8RC3 - chains B and I of the 11 polymer chains in the assembly; structure by electron microscopy, 3.00 A resolution.

# Chain B
Molecule: CRISPR type AFERR-associated protein Csf2
Source organism: Pseudomonas oleovorans
UniProt: A0A379PIR9 (A0A379PIR9_PSEOL); numbering as in UniProt (aligned over 1-347)
Amino-acid sequence (347 residues; numbered 1 to 347; the number before each row is that of its first residue):
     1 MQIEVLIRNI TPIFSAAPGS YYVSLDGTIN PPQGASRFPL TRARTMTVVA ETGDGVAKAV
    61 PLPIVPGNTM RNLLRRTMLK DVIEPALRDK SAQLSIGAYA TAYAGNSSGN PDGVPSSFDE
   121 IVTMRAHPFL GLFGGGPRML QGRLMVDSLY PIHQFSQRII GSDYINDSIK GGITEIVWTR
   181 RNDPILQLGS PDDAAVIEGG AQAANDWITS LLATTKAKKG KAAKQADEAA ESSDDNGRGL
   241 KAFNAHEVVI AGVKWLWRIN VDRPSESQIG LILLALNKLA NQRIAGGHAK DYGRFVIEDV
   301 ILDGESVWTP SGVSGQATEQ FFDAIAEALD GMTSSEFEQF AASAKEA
Not modelled in the structure: 223-235, 346-347

# Chain I
Molecule: Target strand (TS) DNA
Sequence (61 nucleotides; numbered -47 to 13; the number before each row is that of its first residue; numbers below 1 keep their minus sign (DC-47 is residue -47)):
   -47 CGGTCGGGTC ATACGTCGCG TCTCGAATCT GATGCGTAAC TTGGATGCTT CGTGCGTGAT
    13 G
Not modelled in the structure: -47 to -31, 10-13

# How chain B and chain I interact
Contacting residue pairs (27):
  Tyr22(B) with DT-11(I), phosphate contact
  Arg37(B) with DG-12(I), sugar contact
  Phe38(B) with DC-13(I), base contact; DG-12(I), sugar contact
  Pro39(B) with DG-12(I), phosphate contact; DT-11(I), base contact
  Thr41(B) with DT-11(I), base contact
  Gly109(B) with DG-4(I), sugar contact
  Asn110(B) with DG-4(I), hydrogen bond to the phosphate; DA-3(I), hydrogen bond to the phosphate
  Pro111(B) with DG-4(I), sugar contact; DA-3(I), sugar contact
  Asp112(B) with DT-2(I), phosphate contact
  Gly113(B) with DT-2(I), sugar contact
  Met139(B) with DG-4(I), base contact; DA-3(I), base contact
  Thr215(B) with DC-13(I), phosphate contact
  Arg238(B) with DG-12(I), salt bridge to the phosphate; DT-11(I), sugar contact; DA-10(I), sugar contact
  Lys241(B) with DC-13(I), phosphate contact; DG-12(I), phosphate contact
  Ala242(B) with DC-13(I), phosphate contact; DG-12(I), phosphate contact
  Phe243(B) with DC-13(I), base contact; DG-12(I), sugar contact
  Asn244(B) with DT-11(I), base contact
Other interface residues (no listed pair), chain B (22 interface residues in all): Leu25, Ser36, Arg180, Arg181, Lys219
Other interface residues (no listed pair), chain I (8 interface residues in all): DG-14

# Overview
The interface between chain B and chain I involves 22 residues on one side and 8 on the other, with 2 hydrogen
bonds and 1 salt bridge. Among the polar pairs are Asn110(B)-DG-4(I), Asn110(B)-DA-3(I) and
Arg238(B)-DG-12(I).
Chain B is CRISPR type AFERR-associated protein Csf2 (Pseudomonas oleovorans) and chain I is Target strand
(TS) DNA; the structure, DNA bound type IV-A1 CRISPR effector complex from P. oleovorans, was determined by
electron microscopy together with 8RC2, 8RFJ, 8S35, 8S36 and 8S37 from the same study.
